5NG1 - chains C and E of the 6 polymer chains in the assembly; structure by X-ray diffraction, 2.20 A resolution.

[Chain C]
Molecule: Tubulin alpha-1B chain
Organism: Bos taurus
UniProtKB: P81947 (TBA1B_BOVIN); residue numbers follow UniProt; this construct covers 1-451
Sequence (451 residues; each row starts with the number of its first residue):
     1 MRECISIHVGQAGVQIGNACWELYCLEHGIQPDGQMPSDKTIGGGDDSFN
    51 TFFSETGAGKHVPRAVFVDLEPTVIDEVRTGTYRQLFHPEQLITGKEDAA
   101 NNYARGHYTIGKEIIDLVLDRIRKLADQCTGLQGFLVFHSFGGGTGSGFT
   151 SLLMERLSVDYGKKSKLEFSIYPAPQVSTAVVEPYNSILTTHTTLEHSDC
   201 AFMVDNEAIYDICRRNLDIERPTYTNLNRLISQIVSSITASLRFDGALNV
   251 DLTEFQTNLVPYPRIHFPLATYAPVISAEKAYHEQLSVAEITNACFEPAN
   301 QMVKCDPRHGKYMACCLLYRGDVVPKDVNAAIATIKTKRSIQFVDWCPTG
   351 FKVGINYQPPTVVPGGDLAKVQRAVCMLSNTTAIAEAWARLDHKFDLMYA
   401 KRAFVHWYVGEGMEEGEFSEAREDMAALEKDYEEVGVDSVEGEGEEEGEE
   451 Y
Disordered / not traced: 441-451
Metal / ion sites: Ca2+: D39, T41, G44, E55
Ligand contacts:
  - 8WB (2-methoxy-5-(2,3,4-trimethoxyphenyl)cyclohepta-2,4,6-trien-1-one): T179, A180, V181
  - GTP (guanosine-5'-triphosphate): V9, G10, Q11, A12, Q15, I16, D69, D98, A99, A100, N101, S140, G142, G143, G144, T145, G146, I171, P173, V177, S178, T179, E183, N206, Y224, L227, N228, I231

[Chain E]
Molecule: Stathmin-4
Organism: Rattus norvegicus
UniProtKB: P63043 (STMN4_RAT); residues 5-145 here correspond to UniProt positions 49-189 (UniProt number = residue number + 44)
Sequence (143 residues; numbered 3 to 145; the number before each row is that of its first residue):
     3 MADMEVIELNKCTSGQSFEVILKPPSFDGVPEFNASLPRRRDPSLEEIQK
    53 KLEAAEERRKYQEAELLKHLAEKREHEREVIQKAIEENNNFIKMAKEKLA
   103 QKMESNKENREAHLAAMLERLQEKDKHAEEVRKNKELKEEASR
Disordered / not traced: 3-5, 29-43, 144-145
Construct notes: initiating methionine (3); expression tag (4)
Swiss-Prot annotation at these positions:
  - modified residue: S46 (Phosphoserine)

[Interface between chain C and chain E]
Pairs across the interface (34):
  H107(C) - K104(E)
  H107(C) - M105(E)
  Y108(C) - K104(E)
  Y108(C) - M105(E)  hydrophobic
  Y108(C) - N108(E)
  T109(C) - R112(E)
  K112(C) - M105(E)
  E155(C) - L101(E)
  E155(C) - K104(E)  salt bridge
  R156(C) - L101(E)
  S158(C) - F93(E)
  S158(C) - I94(E)
  V159(C) - I94(E)
  V159(C) - A97(E)  hydrophobic
  V159(C) - K98(E)
  G162(C) - N90(E)
  G162(C) - I94(E)
  K163(C) - N90(E)  hydrogen bond (backbone-side chain)
  K163(C) - F93(E)
  T193(C) - K104(E)
  E196(C) - F93(E)
  E196(C) - K100(E)  salt bridge
  H197(C) - F93(E)
  H197(C) - A97(E)
  V409(C) - H115(E)  hydrogen bond (backbone-side chain)
  G410(C) - R112(E)
  E411(C) - N108(E)  hydrogen bond (backbone-side chain)
  E411(C) - R112(E)  salt bridge
  G412(C) - N108(E)  hydrogen bond (backbone-side chain)
  G412(C) - N111(E)  hydrogen bond (backbone-side chain)
  G412(C) - R112(E)
  M413(C) - N108(E)
  E414(C) - S107(E)  hydrogen bond
  E414(C) - N111(E)  hydrogen bond
Interface residues without a listed pair, chain C (21 interface residues in all): L152, E417
Interface residues without a listed pair, chain E (15 interface residues in all): E89

[Overview]
Chain C and chain E form an interface of 21 and 15 residues respectively; the contacts include 7 hydrogen
bonds and 3 salt bridges. Among the polar pairs are E155(C)-K104(E), E196(C)-K100(E) and E411(C)-R112(E).
Bound to chain C: GTP and compound 8WB.
Here chain C is Tubulin alpha-1B chain (Bos taurus) and chain E is Stathmin-4 (Rattus norvegicus). Entry 5NG1
(TUBULIN-MTC-zampanolide complex) was determined by X-ray diffraction (same publication as 5NFZ).
